9B1B - chains C and D of the 4 polymer chains in the assembly; structure by electron microscopy, 2.30 A resolution.

# Chain C
Molecule: viral protein 2
Organism: enterovirus D68
UniProtKB: A0A0A7X639 (A0A0A7X639_9ENTO); residues 1-248 here correspond to UniProt positions 70-317 (UniProt number = residue number + 69)
Amino-acid sequence (248 residues; numbered 1 to 248; the number before each row is that of its first residue):
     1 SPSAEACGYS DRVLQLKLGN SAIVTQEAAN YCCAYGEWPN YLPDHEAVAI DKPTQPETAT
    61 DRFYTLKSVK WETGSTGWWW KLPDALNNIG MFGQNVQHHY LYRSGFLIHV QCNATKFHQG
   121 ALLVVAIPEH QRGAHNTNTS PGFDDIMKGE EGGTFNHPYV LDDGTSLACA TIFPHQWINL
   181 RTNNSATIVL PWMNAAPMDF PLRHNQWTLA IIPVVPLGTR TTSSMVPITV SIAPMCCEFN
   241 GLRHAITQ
Unresolved in the structure: 1-9, 248

# Chain D
Molecule: Capsid protein VP4
Organism: enterovirus D68
UniProtKB: Q68T42 (POLG_HED68); residues 0-68 here correspond to UniProt positions 1-69 (UniProt number = residue number + 1)
Amino-acid sequence (69 residues; row label = number of the first residue in the row; numbering starts at 0):
     0 MGAQVTRQQT GTHENANIAT NGSHITYNQI NFYKDSYAAS ASKQDFSQDP SKFTEPVVEG
    60 LKAGAPVLK
Unresolved in the structure: 0-28, 63, 68
Curated features (UniProtKB/Swiss-Prot):
  - site: Lys68 (Cleavage)
  - lipidation: Gly1 (N-myristoyl glycine)

# How chain C and chain D interact
Residue-residue contacts - 15 pairs, chain C then chain D:
  Asp11(C) with Val66(D); Leu67(D)
  Ala29(C) with Leu67(D), hydrophobic
  Asn30(C) with Val56(D); Val57(D), hydrogen bond (side chain-backbone); Glu58(D), hydrogen bond (side chain-backbone)
  Tyr31(C) with Pro55(D); Val56(D); Val57(D), hydrogen bond (backbone-backbone)
  Cys32(C) with Pro55(D)
  Cys33(C) with Pro55(D), hydrogen bond (backbone-backbone); Val57(D), hydrophobic
  Tyr35(C) with Lys51(D); Phe52(D), hydrophobic
  Thr182(C) with Leu67(D)
Interface residues without a listed pair, chain C (9 interface residues in all): Gly36

# Overview
9 residues of chain C and 8 residues of chain D are in contact, with 4 hydrogen bonds. Among the polar pairs
are Asn30(C)-Val57(D), Asn30(C)-Glu58(D) and Tyr31(C)-Val57(D).
Here chain C is viral protein 2 and chain D is Capsid protein VP4, both from enterovirus D68. Entry 9B1B
(EV-D68 in complex with inhibitor Jun11-78-7) was determined by electron microscopy.
